PDB entry 7C9O | X-ray diffraction, 2.55 A resolution | chains A and C of the 5 polymer chains in the assembly

== Chain A ==
Name: Zinc finger protein HD1
From: Oryza sativa Japonica Group
UniProtKB: Q9FDX8 (HD1_ORYSJ); residues 323-387 here correspond to UniProt positions 311-375 (UniProt number = residue number - 12)
Chain sequence (67 residues; row label = number of the first residue in the row):
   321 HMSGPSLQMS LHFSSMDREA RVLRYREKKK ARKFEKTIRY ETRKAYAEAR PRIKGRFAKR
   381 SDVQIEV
Disordered / not traced: 321-334, 380-387
Construct notes: expression tag (321-322)
Reported in the primary citation:
  - binding site for the 25-nt DNA strand: K356, Y360, R363, Y366, R370 to K379
  - contacts within the chain: E355-T357 (backbone contact)
  - mutagenesis - R363A, R370A, R372A, K374A, R376A, F377A (Kd 5319 nM): decreased binding to the 25-nt DNA strand
  - binding site for the 25-nt DNA strand: R363, R372, K374, G375

== Chain C ==
Name: Nuclear transcription factor Y subunit C-2
From: Oryza sativa Japonica Group
UniProtKB: A6BLW4 (NFYC2_ORYSJ); residues 167-268 here correspond to UniProt positions 55-156 (UniProt number = residue number - 112)
Chain sequence (104 residues; numbered 165 to 268; the number before each row is that of its first residue):
   165 HMQEAERASA SDFKNHQLPL ARIKKIMKAD EDVRMISAEA PVLFAKACEL FILELTIRSW
   225 LHAEENKRRT LQRNDVAAAI ARTDVFDFLV DIVPREEAKE EPGS
Disordered / not traced: 165-179, 260-268
Construct notes: expression tag (165-166)

== How chain A and chain C interact ==
Residue-residue contacts (19; chain A residue first):
  R338(A) - D248(C)  hydrogen bond (side chain-backbone)
  R338(A) - V249(C)
  R338(A) - D251(C)
  R344(A) - D196(C)  salt bridge
  Y345(A) - F252(C)
  R346(A) - F252(C)  hydrogen bond (side chain-backbone)
  R346(A) - D255(C)  salt bridge
  K348(A) - D194(C)  salt bridge
  K348(A) - D196(C)  salt bridge
  R352(A) - A193(C)
  K353(A) - A193(C)  hydrogen bond (backbone-backbone)
  K353(A) - E195(C)
  F354(A) - A193(C)  hydrophobic
  R359(A) - E195(C)  hydrogen bond (side chain-backbone)
  R359(A) - V197(C)  hydrogen bond (side chain-backbone)
  R359(A) - R198(C)
  Y360(A) - R198(C)  hydrogen bond
  Y360(A) - M199(C)
  R363(A) - M199(C)
Other interface residues (no listed pair), chain A (14 interface residues in all): V342, K349, A351
Other interface residues (no listed pair), chain C (17 interface residues in all): K189, I190, K192, V254, I256
The authors on this interface:
  - specific contacts: R338(A)-D248(C) (backbone contact), R346(A)-F252(C) (hydrogen bond), K348(A)-D194(C) (hydrogen bond), K353(A)-A193(C) (backbone contact), R359(A)-E195(C) (backbone contact), R359(A)-V197(C) (backbone contact), Y360(A)-R198(C) (hydrogen bond)
  - interface residues, chain A: R346(A), K348(A), R352(A), K353(A), R359(A), Y360(A)

== In short ==
14 residues of chain A face 17 of chain C across their interface, with 6 hydrogen bonds and 4 salt bridges.
Among the polar pairs are R344(A)-D196(C), R346(A)-D255(C) and K348(A)-D194(C). The paper describes backbone
contacts between R338(A) and D248(C), K353(A) and A193(C) and R359(A) and E195(C) among others; hydrogen bonds
between R346(A) and F252(C), K348(A) and D194(C) and Y360(A) and R198(C). The paper reports a binding site for
the 25-nt DNA strand at K356(A), Y360(A) and R363(A) among others; R363A, R370A and R372A of chain A, among
others, reduce binding to the 25-nt DNA strand; 6 substitutions were tested in all.
Chain A is Zinc finger protein HD1 and chain C is Nuclear transcription factor Y subunit C-2, both from Oryza
sativa Japonica Group; the structure, Crystal structure of DNA-bound CCT/NF-YB/YC complex
(HD1CCT/GHD8/OsNF-YC2), was determined by X-ray diffraction, deposited together with 7C9P.
